7Z19 - chains C and G of the 9 polymer chains in the assembly; structure by electron microscopy, 2.57 A resolution.

== Chain C (and G) ==
Protein: Alpha-D-ribose 1-methylphosphonate 5-triphosphate synthase subunit PhnI
From: Escherichia coli
Notes: EC 2.7.8.37; chain G of this document is another copy of the same molecule, construct and numbering; everything in this record applies to it too
UniProt: P16687 (PHNI_ECOLI); residues 1-354 here = UniProt positions 1-354
Chain sequence (354 residues; numbered 1 to 354; the number before each row is that of its first residue):
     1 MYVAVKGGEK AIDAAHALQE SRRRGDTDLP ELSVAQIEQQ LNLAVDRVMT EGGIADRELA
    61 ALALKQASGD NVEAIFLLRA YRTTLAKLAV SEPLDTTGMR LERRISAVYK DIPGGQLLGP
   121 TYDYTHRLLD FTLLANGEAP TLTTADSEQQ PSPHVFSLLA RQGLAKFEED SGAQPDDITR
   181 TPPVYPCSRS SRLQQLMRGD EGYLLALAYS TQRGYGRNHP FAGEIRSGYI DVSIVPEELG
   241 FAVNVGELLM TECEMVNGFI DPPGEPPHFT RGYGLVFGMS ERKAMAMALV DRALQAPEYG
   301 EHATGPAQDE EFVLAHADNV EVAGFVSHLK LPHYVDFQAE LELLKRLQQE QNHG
Unresolved in the structure: 354
Differences from the reference sequence: conflict V322 (Ala in P16687)
Metal / ion sites: Zn2+: H328, H333
Curated features (UniProtKB/Swiss-Prot):
  - natural variant: G264 (G264D: In strain: B), Q351 (Q351K: In strain: B)

== Chain C / chain G interface ==
Pairs across the interface - 274 pairs, chain C then chain G:
  I12(C) - Y124(G)  hydrophobic
  A15(C) - L118(G)  hydrophobic
  A15(C) - G119(G)
  A15(C) - P120(G)
  A15(C) - T121(G)
  H16(C) - T121(G)
  H16(C) - D123(G)  hydrogen bond (side chain-backbone)
  H16(C) - Y124(G)
  H16(C) - T125(G)
  A17(C) - L142(G)
  L18(C) - L142(G)
  Q19(C) - P120(G)
  Q19(C) - T121(G)  hydrogen bond (side chain-backbone)
  Q19(C) - Y122(G)
  S21(C) - L142(G)
  R22(C) - Q39(G)
  R22(C) - N42(G)
  R22(C) - L249(G)
  R23(C) - Q40(G)
  R23(C) - Y122(G)
  R23(C) - L133(G)
  R24(C) - Q40(G)
  G25(C) - Q39(G)
  D26(C) - Q39(G)
  L29(C) - A35(G)  hydrophobic
  L29(C) - Q39(G)
  P30(C) - Q36(G)
  P30(C) - Q40(G)  hydrogen bond (backbone-side chain)
  E31(C) - Q40(G)
  E31(C) - N136(G)
  E31(C) - G137(G)
  L32(C) - Q36(G)
  L32(C) - Q40(G)  hydrogen bond (backbone-side chain)
  V34(C) - L134(G)  hydrophobic
  A35(C) - L29(G)  hydrophobic
  Q36(C) - L29(G)
  Q36(C) - P30(G)
  Q36(C) - L32(G)
  Q36(C) - Q36(G)
  Q39(C) - R22(G)
  Q39(C) - G25(G)
  Q39(C) - D26(G)
  Q39(C) - L29(G)
  Q40(C) - R23(G)
  Q40(C) - R24(G)
  Q40(C) - P30(G)  hydrogen bond (side chain-backbone)
  Q40(C) - E31(G)
  Q40(C) - L32(G)
  Q40(C) - S68(G)
  L41(C) - L41(G)  hydrophobic
  L41(C) - S68(G)
  L41(C) - G69(G)
  N42(C) - R22(G)
  N42(C) - S68(G)  hydrogen bond (backbone-backbone)
  L43(C) - A67(G)
  L43(C) - S68(G)  hydrogen bond (backbone-backbone)
  L43(C) - D70(G)
  A44(C) - S68(G)
  A44(C) - G69(G)
  R47(C) - R47(G)
  E58(C) - L134(G)
  L59(C) - L129(G)  hydrophobic
  L59(C) - F131(G)  hydrophobic
  L62(C) - D130(G)
  L62(C) - F131(G)  hydrophobic
  L62(C) - L133(G)  hydrophobic
  A63(C) - L129(G)  hydrophobic
  K65(C) - L133(G)  hydrogen bond (side chain-backbone)
  Q66(C) - Y122(G)  hydrogen bond (backbone-side chain)
  Q66(C) - L128(G)  hydrogen bond (side chain-backbone)
  Q66(C) - L129(G)
  Q66(C) - D130(G)  hydrogen bond (side chain-backbone)
  Q66(C) - L133(G)
  A67(C) - L43(G)
  A67(C) - Y122(G)
  S68(C) - Q40(G)
  S68(C) - L41(G)
  S68(C) - N42(G)  hydrogen bond (backbone-backbone)
  S68(C) - L43(G)  hydrogen bond (backbone-backbone)
  S68(C) - A44(G)
  S68(C) - Y122(G)  hydrogen bond
  G69(C) - L41(G)
  G69(C) - A44(G)
  D70(C) - L43(G)
  D70(C) - R282(G)  salt bridge
  N71(C) - N71(G)  hydrogen bond
  V72(C) - E201(G)
  V72(C) - R282(G)
  E73(C) - R127(G)  salt bridge
  F76(C) - R127(G)
  L77(C) - R127(G)
  L77(C) - L128(G)
  A80(C) - R127(G)
  Y81(C) - L129(G)  hydrophobic
  Y81(C) - F131(G)
  R103(C) - K330(G)
  I105(C) - K330(G)
  A107(C) - L329(G)
  A107(C) - L331(G)
  A107(C) - P332(G)
  A107(C) - H333(G)  hydrogen bond (backbone-backbone)
  A107(C) - Y334(G)  hydrogen bond (backbone-backbone)
  V108(C) - Y334(G)
  V108(C) - F337(G)
  Y109(C) - Y334(G)
  Y109(C) - L341(G)
  K110(C) - Y334(G)
  L118(C) - A11(G)
  L118(C) - A15(G)  hydrophobic
  G119(C) - A15(G)
  P120(C) - A15(G)
  P120(C) - L18(G)  hydrophobic
  P120(C) - Q19(G)
  T121(C) - A15(G)
  T121(C) - H16(G)
  T121(C) - Q19(G)
  Y122(C) - Q19(G)
  Y122(C) - R23(G)
  Y122(C) - Q66(G)  hydrogen bond (side chain-backbone)
  Y122(C) - A67(G)
  Y122(C) - S68(G)  hydrogen bond
  D123(C) - H16(G)  hydrogen bond (backbone-side chain)
  D123(C) - K330(G)  salt bridge
  Y124(C) - I12(G)  hydrophobic
  Y124(C) - H16(G)
  Y124(C) - L331(G)  hydrophobic
  T125(C) - H16(G)  hydrogen bond (backbone-side chain)
  R127(C) - E73(G)  salt bridge
  R127(C) - F76(G)
  R127(C) - L77(G)
  R127(C) - A80(G)
  L128(C) - Q66(G)  hydrogen bond (backbone-side chain)
  L128(C) - L77(G)
  L129(C) - L59(G)  hydrophobic
  L129(C) - A63(G)  hydrophobic
  L129(C) - Q66(G)
  L129(C) - Y81(G)  hydrophobic
  D130(C) - L62(G)
  D130(C) - Q66(G)  hydrogen bond (backbone-side chain)
  F131(C) - L59(G)  hydrophobic
  F131(C) - L62(G)  hydrophobic
  F131(C) - Y81(G)
  L133(C) - R23(G)
  L133(C) - V34(G)
  L133(C) - L62(G)  hydrophobic
  L133(C) - K65(G)  hydrogen bond (backbone-side chain)
  L133(C) - Q66(G)
  L134(C) - V34(G)  hydrophobic
  L134(C) - E58(G)
  N136(C) - E31(G)
  G137(C) - E31(G)  hydrogen bond (backbone-side chain)
  L142(C) - A17(G)
  L142(C) - L18(G)
  L142(C) - S21(G)
  G163(C) - Q348(G)  hydrogen bond (backbone-side chain)
  L164(C) - L341(G)  hydrophobic
  L164(C) - L344(G)  hydrophobic
  L164(C) - K345(G)
  L164(C) - Q348(G)
  D200(C) - G202(G)
  G202(C) - D200(G)
  Y203(C) - A206(G)  hydrophobic
  L205(C) - V322(G)
  L205(C) - V326(G)  hydrophobic
  A206(C) - Y203(G)  hydrophobic
  A206(C) - H316(G)
  A206(C) - V322(G)
  Y209(C) - A315(G)
  Y209(C) - H316(G)
  Y209(C) - V322(G)  hydrophobic
  Y209(C) - F325(G)  hydrophobic
  S210(C) - F312(G)
  S210(C) - H316(G)
  Q212(C) - F325(G)
  Q212(C) - V326(G)
  Q212(C) - H328(G)
  Q212(C) - L329(G)
  R213(C) - A315(G)
  R213(C) - H316(G)  hydrogen bond
  Y215(C) - E311(G)
  Y215(C) - H316(G)
  H219(C) - E340(G)  salt bridge
  P220(C) - L329(G)
  F221(C) - H333(G)
  F221(C) - D336(G)
  F221(C) - F337(G)  hydrophobic
  A222(C) - L329(G)
  L249(C) - R22(G)
  V256(C) - F337(G)  hydrophobic
  F259(C) - E340(G)
  F259(C) - L343(G)  hydrophobic
  F259(C) - L344(G)  hydrophobic
  F259(C) - L347(G)  hydrophobic
  D261(C) - Q351(G)  hydrogen bond
  G264(C) - Q351(G)
  E265(C) - Q351(G)
  P266(C) - Q351(G)
  P267(C) - L344(G)  hydrophobic
  P267(C) - Q348(G)  hydrogen bond (backbone-side chain)
  P267(C) - Q351(G)
  F269(C) - F337(G)  hydrophobic
  F269(C) - L341(G)  hydrophobic
  F269(C) - L344(G)  hydrophobic
  M279(C) - R22(G)
  R282(C) - D70(G)  salt bridge
  R282(C) - V72(G)
  M285(C) - V326(G)
  M285(C) - L329(G)  hydrophobic
  M285(C) - K330(G)
  L289(C) - L329(G)  hydrophobic
  P306(C) - F312(G)  hydrophobic
  E311(C) - Y215(G)
  F312(C) - S210(G)
  F312(C) - P306(G)  hydrophobic
  A315(C) - Y209(G)
  A315(C) - R213(G)
  H316(C) - A206(G)
  H316(C) - Y209(G)
  H316(C) - S210(G)
  H316(C) - R213(G)  hydrogen bond
  H316(C) - Y215(G)
  V322(C) - L205(G)
  V322(C) - A206(G)
  V322(C) - Y209(G)  hydrophobic
  F325(C) - Y209(G)  hydrophobic
  F325(C) - Q212(G)  hydrogen bond (backbone-side chain)
  V326(C) - L205(G)  hydrophobic
  V326(C) - Q212(G)
  V326(C) - M285(G)
  L329(C) - A107(G)
  L329(C) - Q212(G)
  L329(C) - P220(G)
  L329(C) - A222(G)
  L329(C) - M255(G)  hydrophobic
  L329(C) - M285(G)  hydrophobic
  L329(C) - L289(G)  hydrophobic
  K330(C) - R103(G)
  K330(C) - I105(G)
  K330(C) - D123(G)  salt bridge
  K330(C) - E281(G)  salt bridge
  K330(C) - M285(G)
  L331(C) - A107(G)
  L331(C) - Y124(G)  hydrophobic
  P332(C) - A107(G)
  H333(C) - A107(G)  hydrogen bond (backbone-backbone)
  H333(C) - F221(G)
  Y334(C) - A107(G)  hydrogen bond (backbone-backbone)
  Y334(C) - V108(G)
  Y334(C) - Y109(G)
  Y334(C) - K110(G)
  D336(C) - F221(G)
  F337(C) - V108(G)
  F337(C) - F221(G)  hydrophobic
  F337(C) - V256(G)  hydrophobic
  F337(C) - F269(G)  hydrophobic
  E340(C) - H219(G)  salt bridge
  E340(C) - F259(G)
  L341(C) - Y109(G)
  L341(C) - L164(G)  hydrophobic
  L341(C) - F269(G)  hydrophobic
  L344(C) - L164(G)
  L344(C) - F259(G)  hydrophobic
  L344(C) - P267(G)
  L344(C) - F269(G)  hydrophobic
  K345(C) - L164(G)
  L347(C) - F259(G)  hydrophobic
  L347(C) - P267(G)  hydrophobic
  Q348(C) - G163(G)  hydrogen bond (side chain-backbone)
  Q348(C) - L164(G)
  Q348(C) - P266(G)
  Q348(C) - P267(G)  hydrogen bond (side chain-backbone)
  Q351(C) - D261(G)  hydrogen bond
  Q351(C) - E265(G)  hydrogen bond (side chain-backbone)
  Q351(C) - P267(G)
Interface residues without a listed pair, chain C (142 interface residues in all): A11, E20, R57, L64, L78, E102, A135, A139, P140, L159, Q162, E201, A208, I225, M255, H268, E281, A286, E321, A323, S327, H328, L343
Interface residues without a listed pair, chain G (139 interface residues in all): E20, T27, L64, L78, E102, A139, P140, L159, Q162, A208, H268, M279, A286, E321, A323, S327

== In short ==
Chain C and chain G form an interface of 142 and 139 residues respectively; the contacts include 37 hydrogen
bonds and 9 salt bridges. Polar pairs include D70(C)-R282(G), E73(C)-R127(G) and D123(C)-K330(G). The Zn2+
site is built by H328(C) and H333(C).
Both chains are Alpha-D-ribose 1-methylphosphonate 5-triphosphate synthase subunit PhnI (Escherichia coli).
Entry 7Z19 (E. coli C-P lyase bound to a single PhnK ABC domain) was determined by electron microscopy (same
publication as 7Z15, 7Z16, 7Z17 and 7Z18).
